9GMR - chains C and J of the 11 polymer chains in the assembly; structure by electron microscopy, 2.80 A resolution.

[Chain C]
Name: Histone H2A type 2-A
Source organism: Homo sapiens
Reference sequence: Q6FI13 (H2A2A_HUMAN); residues 1-129 here correspond to UniProt positions 2-130 (UniProt number = residue number + 1)
Sequence (129 residues; row label = number of the first residue in the row):
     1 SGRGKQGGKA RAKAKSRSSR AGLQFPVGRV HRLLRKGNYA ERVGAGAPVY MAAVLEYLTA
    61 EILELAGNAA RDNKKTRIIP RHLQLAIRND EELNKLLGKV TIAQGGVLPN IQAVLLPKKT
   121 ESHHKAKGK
Not modelled in the structure: 1-14, 119-129

[Chain J]
Molecule: 149-nt DNA strand
Sequence (149 nucleotides; numbered 25 to 173; the number before each row is that of its first residue):
    25 GTAAGGGGAT CTTGTATATA TCTGACACGT GCCTGGAGAC TAGGGAGTAA TCCCCTTGGC
    85 GGTTAAAACG CGGGGGACAG CGCGTACGTG CGTTTAAGCG GTGCTAGAGC TGTCTACGAC
   145 CAATTGAGCG GCCTCGGCAC CGGGATTCT

[Interface between chain C and chain J]
Contacting residue pairs (14; chain C residue first):
  Arg-29(C) / DG152(J)  sugar contact
  Arg-29(C) / DC153(J)  salt bridge to the phosphate
  Glu-41(C) / DA143(J)  phosphate contact
  Arg-42(C) / DG142(J)  sugar contact
  Arg-42(C) / DA143(J)  phosphate contact
  Val-43(C) / DG142(J)  sugar contact
  Val-43(C) / DA143(J)  hydrogen bond to the phosphate
  Gly-44(C) / DG142(J)  phosphate contact
  Ala-45(C) / DG142(J)  phosphate contact
  Lys-75(C) / DC162(J)  phosphate contact
  Thr-76(C) / DG161(J)  phosphate contact
  Thr-76(C) / DC162(J)  hydrogen bond to the phosphate
  Arg-77(C) / DG161(J)  sugar contact
  Arg-77(C) / DC162(J)  hydrogen bond to the phosphate
Interface residues without a listed pair, chain C (10 interface residues in all): Arg-35
Interface residues without a listed pair, chain J (7 interface residues in all): DA163

[Overview]
The interface between chain C and chain J involves 10 residues on one side and 7 on the other; the contacts
include 3 hydrogen bonds and 1 salt bridge. Among the polar pairs are Val-43(C)/DA143(J), Thr-76(C)/DC162(J)
and Arg-77(C)/DC162(J).
Chain C is Histone H2A type 2-A (Homo sapiens) and chain J is a 149-nt DNA strand; the structure,
SIRT7-H3K36MTUnucleosome complex, was determined by electron microscopy (same publication as 9GMK).
